Entry 5W3E (electron microscopy, 2.53 A resolution); this record covers chains E and G of the 6 polymer chains in the assembly.

# Chain E
Name: C5 antibody variable heavy domain
Source organism: Mus musculus
Notes: antibody fragment or engineered binder
Amino-acid sequence (116 residues; row label = number of the first residue in the row):
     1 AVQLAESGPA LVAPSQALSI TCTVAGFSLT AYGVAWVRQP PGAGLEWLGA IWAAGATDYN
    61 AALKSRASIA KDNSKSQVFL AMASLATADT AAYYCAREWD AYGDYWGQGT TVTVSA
Disulfide bonds: Cys22-Cys95

# Chain G
Name: C5 antibody variable light domain
Source organism: Mus musculus
Notes: antibody fragment or engineered binder
Amino-acid sequence (107 residues; numbered 1 to 107; the number before each row is that of its first residue):
     1 DIVLTQSPAA LSAAAGATVA ATCRASGNIH NALAWYQQKA GKSPQLLVYA AAALAAGVPS
    61 RFSGSGSGTA YALAINSLAA DDFGAYYCQH FWSTPYTFGG GTKLEIK
Disulfide bonds: Cys23-Cys88

# How chain E and chain G interact
Contacting residue pairs (37):
  Val37(E) - Phe98(G)  hydrophobic
  Gln39(E) - Gln38(G)  hydrogen bond
  Gln39(E) - Tyr87(G)
  Gly42(E) - Lys103(G)
  Ala43(E) - Tyr87(G)
  Gly44(E) - Tyr87(G)
  Leu45(E) - Tyr87(G)
  Leu45(E) - Phe98(G)
  Glu46(E) - Phe98(G)
  Trp47(E) - Gln89(G)
  Trp47(E) - Thr94(G)
  Trp47(E) - Pro95(G)  hydrophobic
  Trp47(E) - Tyr96(G)
  Trp47(E) - Phe98(G)
  Trp52(E) - Tyr96(G)
  Asp58(E) - Thr94(G)  hydrogen bond
  Ala61(E) - Asp1(G)
  Tyr94(E) - Lys42(G)
  Tyr94(E) - Ser43(G)
  Tyr94(E) - Pro44(G)
  Trp99(E) - Leu46(G)  hydrophobic
  Trp99(E) - Tyr49(G)  hydrophobic
  Asp100(E) - Tyr49(G)
  Ala101(E) - Phe91(G)
  Tyr102(E) - Asn31(G)
  Tyr102(E) - Ala32(G)
  Tyr102(E) - Leu33(G)
  Tyr102(E) - Ala34(G)  hydrophobic
  Tyr102(E) - Ala50(G)  hydrogen bond (side chain-backbone)
  Tyr102(E) - Phe91(G)  hydrophobic
  Gly103(E) - Tyr36(G)  hydrogen bond (backbone-side chain)
  Gly103(E) - Phe91(G)
  Asp104(E) - Leu46(G)
  Trp106(E) - Tyr36(G)
  Trp106(E) - Ser43(G)
  Trp106(E) - Pro44(G)
  Gly107(E) - Ser43(G)
Also at the interface, not in a pair above, chain E (21 interface residues in all): Tyr59
Also at the interface, not in a pair above, chain G (23 interface residues in all): Ala55, Gly100

# In short
21 residues of chain E and 23 residues of chain G are in contact; the contacts include 4 hydrogen bonds. Polar
contacts include Gln39(E)-Gln38(G), Asp58(E)-Thr94(G) and Tyr102(E)-Ala50(G).
Chain E is C5 antibody variable heavy domain and chain G is C5 antibody variable light domain, both from Mus
musculus; the structure, CryoEM structure of rhinovirus B14 in complex with C5 Fab (33 degrees Celsius, molar
ratio 1:3 ..., was determined by electron microscopy together with 5W3L, 5W3M and 5W3O from the same study.
